3MGH - chains A and T of the 4 polymer chains in the assembly; structure by X-ray diffraction, 2.40 A resolution.

Chain A:
Protein: DNA polymerase lambda
Organism: Homo sapiens
Notes: EC 2.7.7.7, 4.2.99.-; fragment: Loop mutant of DNA polymerase lambda; engineered mutation(s): SQEENGQQQ to KGET
Reference sequence: Q9UGP5 (DPOLL_HUMAN); numbering as in UniProt; present here: 242-462, 472-575
Sequence (329 residues; numbered 242 to 575; 5 numbers in that range are skipped by the numbering (no residue carries them; nothing is unmodelled there); the number before each row is that of its first residue):
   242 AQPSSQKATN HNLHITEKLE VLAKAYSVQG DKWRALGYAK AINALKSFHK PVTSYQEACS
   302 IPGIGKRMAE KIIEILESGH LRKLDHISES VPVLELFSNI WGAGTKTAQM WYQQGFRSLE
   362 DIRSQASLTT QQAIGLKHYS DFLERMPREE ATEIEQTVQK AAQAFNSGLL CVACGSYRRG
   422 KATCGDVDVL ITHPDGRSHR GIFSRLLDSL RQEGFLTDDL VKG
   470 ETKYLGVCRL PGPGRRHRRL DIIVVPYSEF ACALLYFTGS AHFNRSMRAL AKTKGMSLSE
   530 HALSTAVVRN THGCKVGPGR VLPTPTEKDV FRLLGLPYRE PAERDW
Not modelled in the structure: 242-248, 540-542
Metal / ion sites: Na+: Ser339, Ile341, Ala344 (shared with 1 residue of chain P)
From the paper describing this entry:
  - conformationally variable residues (side-chain flip): Lys472

Chain T:
Molecule: 11-nt DNA strand
Sequence (11 nucleotides; numbered 1 to 11; the number before each row is that of its first residue):
     1 CGGCAGTACT G

Chain A / chain T interface:
Residue-residue contacts (17; chain A residue first):
  Trp274(A) - DC4(T)  stacking on the base
  Trp274(A) - DA5(T)  phosphate contact
  Thr371(A) - DG11(T)  phosphate contact
  Gln372(A) - DT10(T)  sugar contact
  Val462(A) - DC9(T)  sugar contact
  Val462(A) - DT10(T)  phosphate contact
  Lys463(A) - DC9(T)  phosphate contact
  Lys463(A) - DT10(T)  hydrogen bond to the phosphate
  Gly464(A) - DC9(T)  phosphate contact
  Glu470(A) - DC9(T)  hydrogen bond to the phosphate
  Tyr505(A) - DA5(T)  hydrogen bond to the base
  Tyr505(A) - DG6(T)  base contact
  Arg514(A) - DA5(T)  phosphate contact
  Arg517(A) - DA5(T)  salt bridge to the phosphate
  Lys521(A) - DG3(T)  hydrogen bond to the phosphate
  Lys521(A) - DC4(T)  salt bridge to the phosphate
  His530(A) - DA8(T)  salt bridge to the phosphate
Also at the interface, not in a pair above, chain A (16 interface residues in all): Leu277, Lys281, Leu461, Glu529

Summary:
16 residues of chain A face 8 of chain T across their interface, with 4 hydrogen bonds, 3 salt bridges and 1
aromatic stacking contact. Among the polar pairs are Tyr505(A)-DA5(T), Lys463(A)-DT10(T) and Glu470(A)-DC9(T).
The Na+ site is built by Ser339(A), Ile341(A) and Ala344(A). From the paper: conformational variability at
Lys472(A).
Chain A is DNA polymerase lambda (Homo sapiens) and chain T is an 11-nt DNA strand; the structure, Binary
complex of a DNA polymerase lambda loop mutant, was determined by X-ray diffraction, deposited together with
3MGI.
